PDB entry 8TNT | X-ray diffraction, 3.15 A resolution | chains A and B of the 7 polymer chains in the assembly

Chain A:
Name: Envelope glycoprotein H
From: Epstein-Barr virus
UniProtKB: P03231 (GH_EBVB9); residues 19-674 here = UniProt positions 19-674
Sequence (656 residues; numbered 19 to 674; the number before each row is that of its first residue):
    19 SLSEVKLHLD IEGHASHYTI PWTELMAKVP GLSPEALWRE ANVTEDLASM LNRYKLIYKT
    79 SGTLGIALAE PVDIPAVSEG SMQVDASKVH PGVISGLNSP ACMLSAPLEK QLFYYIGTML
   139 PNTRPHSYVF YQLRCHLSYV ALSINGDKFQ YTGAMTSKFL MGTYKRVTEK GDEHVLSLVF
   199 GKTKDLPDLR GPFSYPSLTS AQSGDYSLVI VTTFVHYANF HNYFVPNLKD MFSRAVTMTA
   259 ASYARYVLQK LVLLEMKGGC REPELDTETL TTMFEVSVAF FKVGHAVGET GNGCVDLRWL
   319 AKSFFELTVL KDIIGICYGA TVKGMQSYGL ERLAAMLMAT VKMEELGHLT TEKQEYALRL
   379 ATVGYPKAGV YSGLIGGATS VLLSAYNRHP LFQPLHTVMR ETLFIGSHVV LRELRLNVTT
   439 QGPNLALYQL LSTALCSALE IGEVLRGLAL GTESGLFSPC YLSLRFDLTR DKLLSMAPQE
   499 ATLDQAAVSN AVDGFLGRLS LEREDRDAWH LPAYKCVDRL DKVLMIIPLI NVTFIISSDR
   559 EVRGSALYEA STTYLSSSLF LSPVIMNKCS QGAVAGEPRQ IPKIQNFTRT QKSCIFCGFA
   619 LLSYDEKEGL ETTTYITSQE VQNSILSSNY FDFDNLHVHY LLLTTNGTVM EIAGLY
Disulfides: Cys120-Cys312, Cys278-Cys335, Cys454-Cys478, Cys534-Cys587
Covalently attached groups: N-acetylglucosamine (NAG) linked to Asn60
Curated features (UniProtKB/Swiss-Prot):
  - glycosylation (N-linked (GlcNAc...) asparagine): Asn60, Asn435, Asn549, Asn604, Asn664

Chain B:
Name: Envelope glycoprotein L
From: Epstein-Barr virus
UniProtKB: P03212 (GL_EBVB9); residue numbers follow UniProt; this construct covers 24-135
Sequence (112 residues; numbered 24 to 135; the number before each row is that of its first residue):
    24 WAYPCCHVTQ LRAQHLLALE NISDIYLVSN QTCDGFSLAS LNSPKNGSNQ LVISRCANGL
    84 NVVSFFISIL KRSSSALTGH LRELLTTLET LYGSFSVEDL FGANLNRYAW HR
Not modelled in the structure: 24-26, 34-37, 135
Disulfides: Cys28-Cys56, Cys29-Cys79
Covalently attached groups: N-acetylglucosamine (NAG) linked to Asn44

Interface between chain A and chain B:
Contacting residue pairs (87):
  Ser19(A) - Glu43(B)
  Leu20(A) - Glu43(B)
  Glu22(A) - Ile45(B)
  Val23(A) - Ile45(B)
  Val23(A) - Ser46(B)
  Val23(A) - Ile48(B)  hydrophobic
  Lys24(A) - Ser46(B)  hydrogen bond (backbone-backbone)
  Lys24(A) - Asp47(B)
  Lys24(A) - Ile48(B)  hydrogen bond (backbone-backbone)
  Leu25(A) - Ile48(B)  hydrophobic
  Leu25(A) - Leu107(B)  hydrophobic
  His26(A) - Asp47(B)  salt bridge
  His26(A) - Ile48(B)  hydrogen bond (backbone-backbone)
  His26(A) - Tyr49(B)
  His26(A) - Leu50(B)  hydrogen bond (backbone-backbone)
  Leu27(A) - Leu50(B)  hydrophobic
  Leu27(A) - Thr110(B)
  Asp28(A) - Leu50(B)
  Asp28(A) - Ser52(B)
  Ile29(A) - Ser52(B)
  His35(A) - His103(B)
  Tyr36(A) - His103(B)
  Tyr36(A) - Glu106(B)  hydrogen bond
  Tyr36(A) - Leu107(B)  hydrophobic
  Tyr36(A) - Thr110(B)
  Thr37(A) - His103(B)  hydrogen bond (backbone-side chain)
  Thr37(A) - Leu104(B)
  Ile38(A) - Phe89(B)  hydrophobic
  Ile38(A) - Leu104(B)  hydrophobic
  Ile38(A) - Leu107(B)  hydrophobic
  Trp40(A) - Leu42(B)  hydrophobic
  Trp40(A) - Phe89(B)  hydrophobic
  Leu43(A) - Ala99(B)
  Lys46(A) - Ala99(B)
  Val47(A) - Arg95(B)
  Val47(A) - Ser96(B)
  Leu50(A) - Arg95(B)
  Pro52(A) - Phe88(B)
  Pro52(A) - Ile92(B)  hydrophobic
  Leu55(A) - Phe88(B)  hydrophobic
  Leu55(A) - Ile92(B)  hydrophobic
  Leu55(A) - Arg95(B)
  Trp56(A) - Leu42(B)  hydrophobic
  Trp56(A) - Phe88(B)  hydrophobic
  Ala59(A) - Asn84(B)  hydrogen bond (backbone-side chain)
  Asn60(A) - Gln33(B)
  Asn60(A) - Asn84(B)
  Val61(A) - Ala80(B)
  Val61(A) - Asn81(B)  hydrogen bond (backbone-backbone)
  Val61(A) - Val85(B)  hydrophobic
  Thr62(A) - Val31(B)
  Thr62(A) - Thr32(B)
  Thr62(A) - Gln33(B)
  Glu63(A) - Gln33(B)
  Glu63(A) - Asn81(B)  hydrogen bond (backbone-side chain)
  Glu63(A) - Asn84(B)
  Asp64(A) - Val31(B)
  Asp64(A) - Asn81(B)
  Leu65(A) - Phe59(B)  hydrophobic
  Leu65(A) - Asn81(B)
  Leu65(A) - Leu128(B)  hydrophobic
  Ala66(A) - Leu128(B)  hydrophobic
  Met68(A) - Asn81(B)  hydrogen bond
  Met68(A) - Asn84(B)
  Leu69(A) - Leu123(B)
  Leu69(A) - Phe124(B)  hydrophobic
  Leu69(A) - Leu128(B)  hydrophobic
  Tyr72(A) - Val120(B)
  Tyr72(A) - Phe124(B)  hydrophobic
  Tyr149(A) - Asn84(B)  hydrogen bond (side chain-backbone)
  Tyr149(A) - Ser87(B)  hydrogen bond
  Tyr149(A) - Phe88(B)  hydrogen bond (side chain-backbone)
  Tyr149(A) - Ser91(B)
  Gln150(A) - Arg95(B)  hydrogen bond (backbone-side chain)
  Leu151(A) - Arg95(B)
  Arg152(A) - Arg95(B)
  Asp206(A) - Ser91(B)  hydrogen bond
  Asp206(A) - Lys94(B)
  Asp206(A) - Arg95(B)
  Leu207(A) - Ser87(B)
  Gly209(A) - Asn84(B)
  Gly209(A) - Ser87(B)
  Gly209(A) - Tyr115(B)  hydrogen bond (backbone-side chain)
  Pro210(A) - Leu83(B)  hydrophobic
  Pro210(A) - Tyr115(B)
  Pro210(A) - Val120(B)  hydrophobic
  Phe211(A) - Tyr115(B)  hydrogen bond (backbone-side chain)
Interface residues without a listed pair, chain A (47 interface residues in all): Pro39, Gly49, Ser51, Glu53, Ser212
Interface residues without a listed pair, chain B (43 interface residues in all): Ala41, Thr55, Leu64, Leu111, Leu114, Glu121

In short:
47 residues of chain A and 43 residues of chain B are in contact; the contacts include 17 hydrogen bonds and 1
salt bridge. Polar contacts include His26(A)-Asp47(B), Tyr36(A)-Glu106(B) and Thr37(A)-His103(B).
N-acetylglucosamine is covalently linked to Asn60(A). N-acetylglucosamine is covalently linked to Asn44(B).
Chain A is Envelope glycoprotein H and chain B is Envelope glycoprotein L, both from Epstein-Barr virus; the
structure, Crystal structure of Epstein-Barr virus gH/gL/gp42 in complex with antibodies F-2-1 and 769C2, was
determined by X-ray diffraction together with 8TOO from the same study.
